PDB entry 8D36 | X-ray diffraction, 1.45 A resolution | chains H and F of the 3 polymer chains in the assembly

Chain H:
Name: Neutralizing antibody COV44-62 heavy chain
Organism: Homo sapiens
Notes: antibody fragment or engineered binder
Chain sequence (227 residues; numbered 1 to 229; 2 numbers in that range are skipped by the numbering (no residue carries them; nothing is unmodelled there); the number before each row is that of its first residue):
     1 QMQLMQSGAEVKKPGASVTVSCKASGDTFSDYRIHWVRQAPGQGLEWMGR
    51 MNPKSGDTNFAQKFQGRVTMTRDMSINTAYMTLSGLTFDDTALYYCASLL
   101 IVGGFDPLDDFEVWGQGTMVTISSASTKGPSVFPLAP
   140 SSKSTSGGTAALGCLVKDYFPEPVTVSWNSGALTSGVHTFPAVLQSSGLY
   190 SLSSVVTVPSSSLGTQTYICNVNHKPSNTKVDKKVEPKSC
Unresolved in the structure: 140-146, 228-229
Cystine bridges: Cys22-Cys96, Cys153-Cys209

Chain F:
Name: Spike protein S2 fusion peptide
UniProt: P0DTC2 (SPIKE_SARS2); residues 812-826 here = UniProt positions 812-826
Chain sequence (15 residues; each row starts with the number of its first residue):
   812 PSKRSFIEDLLFNKV
Unresolved in the structure: 826
UniProt features mapped onto this chain:
  - region: Ser816 to Val826 (Fusion peptide 1)
  - site: Arg815, Ser816 (Cleavage)
Reported in the primary citation:
  - mutagenesis - R815A, E819A, D820A, L822A, K825A: decreased binding to COV44-62
  - mutagenesis - F823A: abolished binding to COV44-62
  - mutagenesis - R815A, E819A, D820A, F823A: decreased binding to COV44-79

Chain H / chain F interface:
Residue-residue contacts (33):
  Asp31(H) with Lys814(F), salt bridge; Ser816(F), hydrogen bond (backbone-side chain)
  Tyr32(H) with Ser816(F)
  Arg33(H) with Ser816(F); Phe817(F); Glu819(F); Asp820(F), salt bridge
  His35(H) with Glu819(F), salt bridge
  Trp47(H) with Phe823(F), hydrophobic
  Arg50(H) with Glu819(F), salt bridge; Asp820(F), salt bridge; Phe823(F)
  Asn52(H) with Asp820(F), hydrogen bond
  Thr58(H) with Lys825(F), hydrogen bond (backbone-side chain)
  Asn59(H) with Phe823(F), hydrogen bond (side chain-backbone); Lys825(F)
  Ser98(H) with Arg815(F)
  Leu99(H) with Arg815(F), hydrogen bond (backbone-side chain); Glu819(F)
  Leu100(H) with Arg815(F)
  Ile101(H) with Leu822(F), hydrophobic; Phe823(F), hydrophobic
  Val102(H) with Arg815(F); Ile818(F), hydrophobic; Glu819(F)
  Gly103(H) with Ile818(F)
  Gly104(H) with Arg815(F)
  Phe105(H) with Pro812(F), hydrophobic; Ser813(F); Ile818(F), hydrophobic
  Asp109(H) with Arg815(F), hydrogen bond (backbone-side chain)
  Asp110(H) with Arg815(F)
  Phe111(H) with Arg815(F), hydrogen bond (backbone-side chain)
From the paper, about this interface:
  - epitope / paratope residues, chain F: Lys814(F), Arg815(F), Ser816(F), Glu819(F), Asp820(F), Phe823(F)

Overview:
20 residues of chain H face 12 of chain F across their interface; the contacts include 7 hydrogen bonds and 5
salt bridges. Polar pairs include Asp31(H)-Lys814(F), Arg33(H)-Asp820(F) and His35(H)-Glu819(F). The paper
reports that R815A, E819A and D820A of chain F, among others, reduce binding to COV44-62; epitope/paratope
residues Lys814(F), Arg815(F) and Ser816(F) among others; 6 substitutions were tested in all.
Here chain H is Neutralizing antibody COV44-62 heavy chain (Homo sapiens) and chain F is Spike protein S2
fusion peptide. Entry 8D36 (Crystal structure of SARS-CoV-2 fusion peptide in complex with neutralizing
antibody COV44-62) was determined by X-ray diffraction.
